Entry 2ZL7 (X-ray diffraction, 1.35 A resolution); this record covers chains A and B.

Chain A:
Molecule: 58 kd capsid protein
Source organism: Norwalk virus
Notes: fragment: P-domain
UniProtKB: Q83884 (Q83884_9CALI); the construct lacks a stretch of the UniProt sequence, so the offset changes along the chain: 225-489 = UniProt 225-489; 490-518 = UniProt 491-519
Sequence (295 residues; row label = number of the first residue in the row):
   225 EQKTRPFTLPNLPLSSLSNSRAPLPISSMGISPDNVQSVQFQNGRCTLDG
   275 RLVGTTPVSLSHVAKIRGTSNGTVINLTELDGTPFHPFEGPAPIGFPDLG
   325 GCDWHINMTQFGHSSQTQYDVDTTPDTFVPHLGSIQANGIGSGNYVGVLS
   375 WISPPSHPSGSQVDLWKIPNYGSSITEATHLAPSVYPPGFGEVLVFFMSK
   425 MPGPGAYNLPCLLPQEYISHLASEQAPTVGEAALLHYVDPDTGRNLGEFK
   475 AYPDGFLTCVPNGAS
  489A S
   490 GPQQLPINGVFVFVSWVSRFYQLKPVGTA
Unresolved in the structure: 225-230, 489A, 516-518
Bound ions: Ca2+ near Thr347 (its only coordinating residue here)
Ligand contacts: Mg2+ (MG): Pro234, Leu236, Leu238, Tyr441, Val499, Phe500
Curated features (UniProtKB/Swiss-Prot):
  - site: Lys227, Thr228 (Cleavage)
From the paper describing this entry:
  - binding site for 2-acetamido-2-deoxy-beta-D-galactopyranose: Asp327, His329, Trp375, Ser377, Pro378
  - binding site for alpha-L-fucopyranose: Asp346, Ser380
  - contacts within the chain: His329-Trp375
  - mutagenesis - H329A, W375A: abolished binding to H-type 1 and A carbohydrates

Chain B:
Molecule: 58 kd capsid protein
Source organism: Norwalk virus
Notes: fragment: P-domain
UniProtKB: Q83884 (Q83884_9CALI); residues 225-519 here = UniProt positions 225-519
Sequence (295 residues; each row starts with the number of its first residue):
   225 EQKTRPFTLPNLPLSSLSNSRAPLPISSMGISPDNVQSVQFQNGRCTLDG
   275 RLVGTTPVSLSHVAKIRGTSNGTVINLTELDGTPFHPFEGPAPIGFPDLG
   325 GCDWHINMTQFGHSSQTQYDVDTTPDTFVPHLGSIQANGIGSGNYVGVLS
   375 WISPPSHPSGSQVDLWKIPNYGSSITEATHLAPSVYPPGFGEVLVFFMSK
   425 MPGPGAYNLPCLLPQEYISHLASEQAPTVGEAALLHYVDPDTGRNLGEFK
   475 AYPDGFLTCVPNGASSGPQQLPINGVFVFVSWVSRFYQLKPVGTA
Unresolved in the structure: 225-230, 517-519
Ligand contacts: Mg2+ (MG): Pro234, Leu236, Tyr441, Val500, Phe501
Curated features (UniProtKB/Swiss-Prot):
  - site: Lys227, Thr228 (Cleavage)
From the paper describing this entry:
  - binding site for 2-acetamido-2-deoxy-beta-D-galactopyranose: Asp327, His329, Trp375, Ser377, Pro378
  - binding site for alpha-L-fucopyranose: Asp346, Ser380
  - mutagenesis - H329A, W375A: abolished binding to H-type 1 and A carbohydrates

Chain A / chain B interface:
Contacting residue pairs - 83 pairs, chain A then chain B:
  Pro234(A) - Ser447(B)
  Asn235(A) - Ser447(B)  hydrogen bond (backbone-side chain)
  Asn235(A) - Gln449(B)
  Leu236(A) - Val282(B)  hydrophobic
  Leu236(A) - Ser443(B)
  Leu236(A) - Ala446(B)
  Leu236(A) - Ser447(B)
  Ser240(A) - Val282(B)
  Ser240(A) - Ser283(B)
  Leu241(A) - Ser283(B)
  Leu241(A) - Ser285(B)
  Ser242(A) - Ser283(B)
  Ser242(A) - Ser285(B)
  Pro247(A) - Ser285(B)
  Pro247(A) - Lys289(B)  hydrogen bond (backbone-side chain)
  Leu248(A) - Ser285(B)
  Pro249(A) - Ser285(B)
  Pro249(A) - His286(B)
  Pro249(A) - Leu304(B)  hydrophobic
  Val282(A) - Leu236(B)  hydrophobic
  Val282(A) - Ser240(B)
  Ser283(A) - Ser240(B)
  Ser283(A) - Leu241(B)
  Ser283(A) - Ser242(B)
  Ser283(A) - Glu440(B)  hydrogen bond
  Leu284(A) - Leu284(B)
  Leu284(A) - Ser285(B)
  Ser285(A) - Leu241(B)
  Ser285(A) - Ser242(B)
  Ser285(A) - Pro247(B)
  Ser285(A) - Leu248(B)
  Ser285(A) - Pro249(B)
  Ser285(A) - Leu284(B)
  His286(A) - Pro249(B)
  Lys289(A) - Pro247(B)  hydrogen bond (side chain-backbone)
  Leu304(A) - Pro249(B)  hydrophobic
  Asn331(A) - Asn331(B)
  Asn331(A) - Gln340(B)  hydrogen bond
  Asn331(A) - Ser374(B)  hydrogen bond
  Thr333(A) - Ser374(B)
  Thr333(A) - Pro426(B)
  Gln334(A) - Pro426(B)
  Gln334(A) - Gly427(B)  hydrogen bond (backbone-backbone)
  Phe335(A) - Lys424(B)
  Phe335(A) - Pro426(B)
  Gly336(A) - Gly427(B)  hydrogen bond (backbone-backbone)
  Gly336(A) - Pro428(B)
  Gly336(A) - Gly429(B)
  His337(A) - Gly427(B)  hydrogen bond (backbone-backbone)
  His337(A) - Pro428(B)
  Ser338(A) - Trp375(B)
  Ser338(A) - Pro428(B)
  Ser339(A) - Trp375(B)
  Gln340(A) - Asn331(B)
  Gln340(A) - Gln340(B)
  Gln340(A) - Gln342(B)
  Gln340(A) - Ser374(B)  hydrogen bond
  Gln340(A) - Trp375(B)
  Gln342(A) - Gln340(B)
  Ser374(A) - Asn331(B)  hydrogen bond
  Ser374(A) - Thr333(B)
  Ser374(A) - Gln340(B)  hydrogen bond
  Trp375(A) - Ser338(B)
  Trp375(A) - Ser339(B)
  Trp375(A) - Gln340(B)
  Lys424(A) - Phe335(B)
  Pro426(A) - Thr333(B)
  Pro426(A) - Gln334(B)
  Pro426(A) - Phe335(B)
  Gly427(A) - Gln334(B)  hydrogen bond (backbone-backbone)
  Gly427(A) - Gly336(B)  hydrogen bond (backbone-backbone)
  Gly427(A) - His337(B)  hydrogen bond (backbone-backbone)
  Pro428(A) - Gly336(B)
  Pro428(A) - His337(B)
  Pro428(A) - Ser338(B)
  Gly429(A) - Gly336(B)
  Glu440(A) - Ser283(B)  hydrogen bond
  Ser443(A) - Leu236(B)
  Ala446(A) - Leu236(B)
  Ser447(A) - Pro234(B)
  Ser447(A) - Asn235(B)  hydrogen bond (side chain-backbone)
  Ser447(A) - Leu236(B)
  Gln449(A) - Asn235(B)
Other interface residues (no listed pair), chain A (42 interface residues in all): Ser239, Thr341, Val370, Met425
Other interface residues (no listed pair), chain B (41 interface residues in all): Ser239, Thr341, Met425

In short:
Chain A and chain B form an interface of 42 and 41 residues respectively; the contacts include 17 hydrogen
bonds. Polar contacts include Asn235(A)-Ser447(B), Pro247(A)-Lys289(B) and Ser283(A)-Glu440(B). The paper
reports a binding site for 2-acetamido-2-deoxy-beta-D-galactopyranose at Asp327(A), His329(A) and Asp327(B)
among others; H329A and W375A of chain A abolish binding to H-type 1 and A carbohydrates; 4 substitutions were
tested in all.
Chain A and chain B are both 58 kd capsid protein (Norwalk virus); the structure, Atomic resolution structural
characterization of recognition of histo-blood group antigens by Norwalk virus, was determined by X-ray
diffraction (same publication as 2ZL5 and 2ZL6).
